7YTC - chains B and C of the 12 polymer chains in the assembly; structure by electron microscopy, 3.39 A resolution.

== Chain B (and C) ==
Name: Immunoglobulin heavy constant mu
Organism: Homo sapiens
Notes: chain C of this document is another copy of the same molecule, construct and numbering; everything in this record applies to it too
UniProt: P01871 (IGHM_HUMAN); residues 345-576 here correspond to UniProt positions 222-453 (UniProt number = residue number - 123)
Amino-acid sequence (232 residues; row label = number of the first residue in the row):
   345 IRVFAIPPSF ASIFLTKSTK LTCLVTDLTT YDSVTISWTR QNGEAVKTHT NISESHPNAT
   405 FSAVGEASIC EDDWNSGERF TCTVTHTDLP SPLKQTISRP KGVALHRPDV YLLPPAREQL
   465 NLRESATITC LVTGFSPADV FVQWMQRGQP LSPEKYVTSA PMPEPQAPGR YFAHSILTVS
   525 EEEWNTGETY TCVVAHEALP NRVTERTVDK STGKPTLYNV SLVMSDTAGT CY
Unresolved in the structure: 573-576 (chain C: 570-576)
UniProt features mapped onto this chain:
  - glycosylation (N-linked (GlcNAc...) asparagine): Asn395, Asn402
Disulfide bonds: Cys367-Cys426, Cys474-Cys536
Glycans and other covalent adducts: N-acetylglucosamine (NAG) linked to Asn563

== How chain B and chain C interact ==
Residue-residue contacts - 30 pairs, chain B then chain C:
  Phe358(B) - Asn545(C)
  Gly492(B) - Arg451(C)
  Val537(B) - Asn545(C)
  Pro544(B) - Gly492(C)
  Asn545(B) - Phe358(C)
  Asn545(B) - Met489(C)
  Asn545(B) - Val537(C)
  Asn545(B) - Val547(C)
  Val547(B) - Asn545(C)
  Val547(B) - Val547(C)  hydrophobic
  Lys558(B) - Gly557(C)
  Pro559(B) - Thr560(C)
  Thr560(B) - Pro559(C)
  Thr560(B) - Thr560(C)
  Thr560(B) - Leu561(C)  hydrogen bond (backbone-backbone)
  Leu561(B) - Leu561(C)
  Tyr562(B) - Leu561(C)  hydrogen bond (backbone-backbone)
  Tyr562(B) - Tyr562(C)  hydrophobic
  Tyr562(B) - Asn563(C)  hydrogen bond (backbone-backbone)
  Val564(B) - Asn563(C)
  Val564(B) - Val564(C)  hydrophobic
  Val564(B) - Ser565(C)  hydrogen bond (backbone-backbone)
  Ser565(B) - Ser565(C)
  Leu566(B) - Ser565(C)
  Leu566(B) - Leu566(C)
  Leu566(B) - Val567(C)  hydrogen bond (backbone-backbone)
  Leu566(B) - Met568(C)  hydrophobic
  Met568(B) - Val567(C)
  Met568(B) - Met568(C)
  Met568(B) - Ser569(C)  hydrogen bond (backbone-backbone)
Also at the interface, not in a pair above, chain B (22 interface residues in all): Cys414, Arg451, Thr548, Glu549, Asn563, Val567, Ser569
Also at the interface, not in a pair above, chain C (24 interface residues in all): Asp416, Arg491, Pro544, Glu549, Lys558

== Overview ==
22 residues of chain B and 24 residues of chain C are in contact; the contacts include 6 hydrogen bonds.
Backbone hydrogen bonds pair Thr560(B)-Leu561(C), Tyr562(B)-Leu561(C) and Tyr562(B)-Asn563(C).
N-acetylglucosamine is covalently linked to Asn563(B).
Chain B and chain C are both Immunoglobulin heavy constant mu (Homo sapiens); the structure, Cryo-EM structure
of human FcmR bound to IgM-Fc/J, was determined by electron microscopy together with 7YSG, 7YTD and 7YTE from
the same study.
